Entry 3P9W (X-ray diffraction, 2.41 A resolution); this record covers chains A and B.

# Chain A
Molecule: Vascular endothelial growth factor A
Source organism: Homo sapiens
Reference sequence: P15692 (VEGFA_HUMAN); residues 9-112 here correspond to UniProt positions 35-138 (UniProt number = residue number + 26)
Sequence (106 residues; each row starts with the number of its first residue):
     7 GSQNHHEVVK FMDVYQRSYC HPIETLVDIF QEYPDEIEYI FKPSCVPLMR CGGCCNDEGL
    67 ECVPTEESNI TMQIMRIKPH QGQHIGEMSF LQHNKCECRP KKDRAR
Disordered / not traced: 7-11, 108-112
Cystine bridges: Cys26-Cys68, Cys57-Cys102, Cys61-Cys104
Construct notes: expression tag (7-8)

# Chain B
Molecule: human VEGF
Source organism: Homo sapiens
Sequence (123 residues; each row starts with the number of its first residue; a row labelled like 82A-82C holds insertion residues (82A, then the next letters in order)):
     1 EVQLVESGGG LVQPGGSLRL SCAASGFNIK DTYIGWVRRA PGKGEELVAR IY
   52A P
    53 TNGYTRYADS VKGRFTISAD TSKNTAYLQM
82A-82C NSL
    83 RAEDTAVYYC YYHYYGWH
100A-100F PGYGLS
   101 YSSGQGTLVT VSS
Cystine bridges: Cys22-Cys92

# How chain A and chain B interact
Residue-residue contacts (40):
  Tyr39(A) - His95(B)
  Tyr39(A) - Tyr97(B)
  Tyr39(A) - Gly98(B)
  Asp41(A) - Tyr97(B)  hydrogen bond
  Phe47(A) - Trp99(B)  hydrophobic
  Thr71(A) - Glu46(B)
  Thr71(A) - Asp61(B)
  Glu72(A) - Glu46(B)
  Glu73(A) - Glu46(B)
  Glu73(A) - Leu47(B)  hydrogen bond (backbone-backbone)
  Glu73(A) - Arg58(B)  salt bridge
  Ser74(A) - Glu45(B)
  Asn75(A) - Glu45(B)
  Asn75(A) - Tyr93(B)
  Asn75(A) - Tyr101(B)  hydrogen bond
  Thr77(A) - Ser100F(B)
  Thr77(A) - Tyr101(B)
  Gln79(A) - Tyr100C(B)
  Ile80(A) - Trp99(B)  hydrogen bond (backbone-side chain)
  Arg82(A) - Trp99(B)
  His90(A) - Trp99(B)
  Ile91(A) - Trp99(B)
  Ile91(A) - Pro100A(B)
  Ile91(A) - Gly100B(B)  hydrogen bond (backbone-backbone)
  Ile91(A) - Tyr100C(B)
  Gly92(A) - Trp99(B)
  Gly92(A) - His100(B)
  Gly92(A) - Gly100B(B)
  Glu93(A) - Gly98(B)
  Glu93(A) - Trp99(B)
  Glu93(A) - His100(B)  hydrogen bond (backbone-backbone)
  Glu93(A) - Ser100F(B)  hydrogen bond
  Met94(A) - Gly98(B)
  Met94(A) - Trp99(B)  hydrophobic
  Ser95(A) - His95(B)
  Ser95(A) - Tyr101(B)
  Leu97(A) - Arg50(B)
  Leu97(A) - Arg58(B)
  Asn100(A) - Glu45(B)  hydrogen bond (side chain-backbone)
  Arg105(A) - Asp61(B)  salt bridge
Other interface residues (no listed pair), chain A (23 interface residues in all): Pro70, Met81
Other interface residues (no listed pair), chain B (20 interface residues in all): Tyr33, Val37, Gly100D

# Overview
23 residues of chain A face 20 of chain B across their interface, with 8 hydrogen bonds and 2 salt bridges.
Polar pairs include Glu73(A)-Arg58(B), Arg105(A)-Asp61(B) and Asp41(A)-Tyr97(B).
Chain A is Vascular endothelial growth factor A and chain B is human VEGF, both from Homo sapiens; the
structure, Crystal structure of an engineered human autonomous VH Domain in complex with VEGF, was determined
by X-ray diffraction.
